Entry 2PMC (X-ray diffraction, 2.69 A resolution); this record covers chains A and E.

Chain A:
Molecule: Chemotaxis protein cheY
Organism: Salmonella typhimurium
UniProtKB: P0A2D5 (CHEY_SALTY); residues 2-129 here = UniProt positions 2-129
Sequence (128 residues; each row starts with the number of its first residue):
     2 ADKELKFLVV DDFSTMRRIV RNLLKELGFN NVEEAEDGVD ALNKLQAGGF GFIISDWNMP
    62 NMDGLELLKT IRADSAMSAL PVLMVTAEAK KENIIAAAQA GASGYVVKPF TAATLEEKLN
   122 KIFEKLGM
Ligand contacts: Mg2+ (MG): D12, D13, D57, N59, M60
UniProt features mapped onto this chain:
  - binding site (Mg(2+)): D12, D13, D57, N59
  - modified residue: D57 (4-aspartylphosphate), K92 (N6-acetyllysine), K109 (N6-acetyllysine)
  - mutagenesis: D13 (D13N: Abolishes function, reduced rate of phosphorylation and affinity for magnesium ion), F14 (F14A: Diminished rate of phosphorylation), D57 (D57N: Abolishes function and phosphorylation), N59 (N59A: Diminished rate of phosphorylation), K109 (K109R: Abolishes function, decreased autophosphatase activity)
Reported in the primary citation:
  - post-translational modification sites: D57 (citing earlier work)

Chain E:
Molecule: Chemotaxis protein cheZ
UniProtKB: P07800 (CHEZ_SALTY); residue numbers follow UniProt; this construct covers 200-214
Sequence (15 residues; each row starts with the number of its first residue):
   200 ASQDQVDDLL DSLGF
Unresolved in the structure: 200-206

Chain A / chain E interface:
Pairs across the interface (13; chain A residue first):
  K92(A) with L208(E)
  I95(A) with L209(E), hydrophobic; L212(E), hydrophobic; F214(E), hydrophobic
  A99(A) with L212(E), hydrophobic
  A103(A) with F214(E)
  S104(A) with F214(E)
  G105(A) with F214(E)
  Y106(A) with L209(E), hydrophobic; F214(E), hydrophobic
  K119(A) with F214(E), hydrogen bond (side chain-backbone)
  K122(A) with G213(E); F214(E)
The authors on this interface:
  - pairs named by the authors: Y106(A)-F214(E) (hydrophobic contact)
  - interface residues, chain A: K119(A)
  - hot spots on chain E (mutagenesis) - F214A (7-fold): decreased binding to inactive CheY

Summary:
9 residues of chain A face 5 of chain E across their interface; the contacts include 1 hydrogen bond. Its one
hydrogen-bonded contact is K119(A)-F214(E). The paper describes a hydrophobic contact between Y106(A) and
F214(E). Ligands of chain A: Mg2+. The paper reports that F214A of chain E reduces binding to inactive CheY;
the interface residue K119(A).
Here chain A is Chemotaxis protein cheY (Salmonella typhimurium) and chain E is Chemotaxis protein cheZ. Entry
2PMC (Crystal Structure of CheY-Mg(2+) in Complex with CheZ(C15) Peptide solved from a P1 Crystal) was
determined by X-ray diffraction (same publication as 2PL9).
